Entry 3WTW (X-ray diffraction, 2.90 A resolution); this record covers chains C and D of the 5 polymer chains in the assembly.

Chain C:
Molecule: Protein C-ets-1
Source organism: Homo sapiens
UniProt: P14921 (ETS1_HUMAN); residue numbers follow UniProt; this construct covers 276-441
Amino-acid sequence (166 residues; numbered 276 to 441; the number before each row is that of its first residue):
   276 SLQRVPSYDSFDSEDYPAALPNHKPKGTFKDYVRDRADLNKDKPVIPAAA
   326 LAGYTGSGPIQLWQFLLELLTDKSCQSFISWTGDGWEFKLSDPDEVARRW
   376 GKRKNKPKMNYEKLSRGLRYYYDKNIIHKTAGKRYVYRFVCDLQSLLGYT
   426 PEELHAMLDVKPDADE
Unresolved in the structure: 276-318, 437-441
Curated features (UniProtKB/Swiss-Prot):
  - DNA-binding region: Ile335 to Val415 (ETS)
  - region: Phe304 to Ala312 (Helix HI-1), Ala323 to Thr330 (Helix HI-2), Leu418 to Leu422 (Helix H4), Pro426 to Met432 (Helix H5)
  - modified residue: Ser282 (Phosphoserine), Ser285 (Phosphoserine), Lys305 (N6-acetyllysine)
Reported in the primary citation:
  - mutagenesis - G333P, P334G: abolished binding to phosphorylated Ets1 with Runx1
  - mutagenesis - G333P, P334G: decreased signaling in response to phosphorylated Ets1 and Runx1
  - post-translational modification sites: Ser282, Ser285 (citing earlier work)
  - mutagenesis - G333P, P334G: abolished binding to Runt-related transcription factor 1
  - mutagenesis - G333P, P334G: decreased signaling with Runt-related transcription factor 1
  - mutagenesis - G333P, P334G: unchanged binding to Pax5

Chain D:
Molecule: 15-nt DNA strand
Sequence (15 nucleotides; each row starts with the number of its first residue):
     1 GAAGCCACATCCTCT

Interface between chain C and chain D:
Contacting residue pairs (17; chain C residue first):
  Gln336(C) - DA7(D)  phosphate contact
  Gln336(C) - DC8(D)  phosphate contact
  Leu337(C) - DC8(D)  hydrogen bond to the phosphate
  Trp375(C) - DA9(D)  hydrogen bond to the phosphate
  Lys379(C) - DC8(D)  hydrogen bond to the phosphate
  Lys379(C) - DA9(D)  salt bridge to the phosphate
  Lys381(C) - DA9(D)  phosphate contact
  Lys381(C) - DT10(D)  phosphate contact
  Lys383(C) - DT10(D)  phosphate contact
  Met384(C) - DA9(D)  phosphate contact
  Met384(C) - DT10(D)  phosphate contact
  Lys388(C) - DT10(D)  salt bridge to the phosphate
  Arg391(C) - DT10(D)  base contact
  Arg391(C) - DC11(D)  base contact
  Tyr395(C) - DA9(D)  base contact
  Tyr396(C) - DC8(D)  hydrogen bond to the phosphate
  Lys399(C) - DA7(D)  salt bridge to the phosphate
Also at the interface, not in a pair above, chain C (14 interface residues in all): Ile335, Trp338

Overview:
14 residues of chain C face 5 of chain D across their interface; the contacts include 4 hydrogen bonds and 3
salt bridges. Polar contacts include Leu337(C)-DC8(D), Trp375(C)-DA9(D) and Lys379(C)-DC8(D). The paper
reports that G333P and P334G of chain C abolish binding to phosphorylated Ets1 with Runx1; modification sites
Ser282(C) and Ser285(C).
Chain C is Protein C-ets-1 (Homo sapiens) and chain D is a 15-nt DNA strand; the structure, Crystal structure
of the complex comprised of ETS1(K167A), RUNX1, CBFBETA, and the tcralpha gene enhancer DNA, was determined by
X-ray diffraction (same publication as 3WTS, 3WTT, 3WTU, 3WTV, 3WTX and 3WU1).
